4MDD - chains A and B of the 4 polymer chains in the assembly; structure by X-ray diffraction, 2.40 A resolution.

Chain A (and B):
Protein: Glucocorticoid receptor
From: Homo sapiens
Notes: chain B of this document is another copy of the same molecule, construct and numbering; everything in this record applies to it too
Reference sequence: P04150 (GCR_HUMAN); numbering as in UniProt (aligned over 522-777)
Sequence (258 residues; numbered 520 to 777; the number before each row is that of its first residue):
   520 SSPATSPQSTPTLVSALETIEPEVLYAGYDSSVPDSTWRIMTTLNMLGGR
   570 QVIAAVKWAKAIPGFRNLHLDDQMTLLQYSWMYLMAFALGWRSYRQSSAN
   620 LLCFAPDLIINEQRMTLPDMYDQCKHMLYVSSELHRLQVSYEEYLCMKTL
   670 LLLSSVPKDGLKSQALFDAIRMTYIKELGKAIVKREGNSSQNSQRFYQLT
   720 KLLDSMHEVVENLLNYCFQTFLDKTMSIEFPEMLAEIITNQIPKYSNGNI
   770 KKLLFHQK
Not modelled in the structure: 520-529, 777 (chain B: 520-530, 742-767, 777)
Differences from the reference sequence: expression tag (520-521); engineered mutation S525 (Leu in P04150), S528 (Leu in P04150), A535 (Leu in P04150), T538 (Val in P04150), Y602 (Phe in P04150), D638 (Cys in P04150), A684 (Glu in P04150), A688 (Glu in P04150), S712 (Trp in P04150)
Residues lining bound ligands: 29M (N-[2-{[benzyl(methyl)amino]methyl}-3-(4-fluoro-2-methoxyphenyl)-5-(propan-2-yl)-1H-indol-7-yl]methanesulfonamide): M560, L563, N564, L566, G567, G568, Q570, W600, M601, M604, A605, L608, F623, M634, M639, C643, M646, L732, L733, Y735, C736, F737, T739, F740

Interface between chain A and chain B:
Residue-residue contacts (97):
  T531(A) with E696(B), hydrogen bond
  L532(A) with P582(B), hydrophobic; Y693(B), hydrophobic; E696(B)
  V533(A) with E661(B); C665(B), hydrophobic; E696(B), hydrogen bond (backbone-side chain)
  L536(A) with T668(B)
  E537(A) with Y660(B); L664(B)
  I539(A) with W577(B); A580(B); I581(B), hydrophobic
  E540(A) with W577(B); Y660(B); L664(B); K667(B), salt bridge
  P541(A) with W577(B)
  V543(A) with R611(B); P625(B)
  L544(A) with L566(B), hydrophobic; R569(B); Q570(B); A624(B); P625(B)
  Y545(A) with R569(B), hydrogen bond (backbone-side chain); P625(B), hydrophobic; D626(B)
  A546(A) with L566(B), hydrophobic; A624(B); D626(B), hydrogen bond (backbone-side chain); L627(B), hydrophobic
  G547(A) with D626(B), hydrogen bond (backbone-side chain)
  Y548(A) with R558(B); D626(B), hydrogen bond (backbone-side chain); L627(B), hydrophobic
  D549(A) with R558(B), hydrogen bond (backbone-side chain)
  V552(A) with R558(B), hydrogen bond (backbone-side chain)
  P553(A) with R558(B)
  D554(A) with D554(B); S555(B); R558(B), salt bridge
  S555(A) with D554(B)
  W557(A) with W557(B), hydrophobic; R558(B); T561(B); T562(B)
  R558(A) with Y548(B); D549(B), hydrogen bond (side chain-backbone); V552(B), hydrogen bond (side chain-backbone); D554(B), salt bridge; W557(B)
  T561(A) with W557(B); T561(B)
  T562(A) with A546(B); W557(B)
  L566(A) with L544(B), hydrophobic; Y545(B)
  R569(A) with L544(B); Y545(B), hydrogen bond (side chain-backbone); A546(B)
  Q570(A) with L544(B)
  W577(A) with I539(B); E540(B); P541(B)
  A580(A) with I539(B)
  I581(A) with I539(B)
  P582(A) with L532(B), hydrophobic; A535(B), hydrophobic
  R611(A) with V543(B)
  A624(A) with L544(B); A546(B)
  P625(A) with V543(B); L544(B); Y545(B), hydrophobic
  D626(A) with Y545(B); A546(B), hydrogen bond (side chain-backbone); G547(B), hydrogen bond (side chain-backbone); Y548(B), hydrogen bond (side chain-backbone)
  L627(A) with A546(B), hydrophobic
  Y660(A) with E537(B); E540(B)
  E661(A) with V533(B)
  L664(A) with L536(B); E537(B); E540(B)
  K667(A) with E540(B), salt bridge
  T668(A) with L536(B)
  T692(A) with L532(B)
  Y693(A) with L532(B), hydrophobic
  E696(A) with L532(B); V533(B)
  E748(A) with M565(B); R569(B)
  F749(A) with M565(B), hydrophobic; R569(B)
  E751(A) with R569(B), salt bridge
Interface residues without a listed pair, chain A (52 interface residues in all): A535, M565, A573, Y663, C665, P750
Interface residues without a listed pair, chain B (48 interface residues in all): P553, I559, A573, Y663, T692

Overview:
Chain A and chain B form an interface of 52 and 48 residues respectively; the contacts include 14 hydrogen
bonds and 5 salt bridges. Polar contacts include E540(A)-K667(B), D554(A)-R558(B) and E751(A)-R569(B). Ligands
of chain A: compound 29M.
Chain A and chain B are both Glucocorticoid receptor (Homo sapiens); the structure, Crystal Structure of the
Glucocorticoid Receptor Bound to a Non-steroidal Antagonist Reveals Repositioning and Partial Disordering ...,
was determined by X-ray diffraction.
